4Q5S - chains B and D of the 9 polymer chains in the assembly; structure by X-ray diffraction, 3.00 A resolution.

== Chain B ==
Molecule: DNA-directed RNA polymerase subunit alpha
Organism: Thermus thermophilus
Notes: EC 2.7.7.6
UniProtKB: Q9Z9H6 (RPOA_THETH); numbering as in UniProt (aligned over 1-315)
Amino-acid sequence (315 residues; numbered 1 to 315; the number before each row is that of its first residue):
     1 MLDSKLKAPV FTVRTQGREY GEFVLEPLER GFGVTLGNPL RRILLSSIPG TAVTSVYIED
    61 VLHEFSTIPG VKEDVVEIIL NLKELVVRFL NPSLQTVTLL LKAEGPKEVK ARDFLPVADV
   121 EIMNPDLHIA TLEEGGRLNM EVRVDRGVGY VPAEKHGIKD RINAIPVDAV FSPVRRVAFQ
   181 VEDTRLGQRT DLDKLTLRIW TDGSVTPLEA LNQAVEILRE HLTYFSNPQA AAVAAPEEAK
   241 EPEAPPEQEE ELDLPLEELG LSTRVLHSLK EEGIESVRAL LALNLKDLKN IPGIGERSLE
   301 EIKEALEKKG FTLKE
Not modelled in the structure: 1-6, 229-315

== Chain D ==
Molecule: DNA-directed RNA polymerase subunit beta'
Organism: Thermus thermophilus
Notes: EC 2.7.7.6
UniProtKB: Q8RQE8 (RPOC_THET8); residues 1-1524 here = UniProt positions 1-1524
Amino-acid sequence (1524 residues; numbered 1 to 1524; the number before each row is that of its first residue):
     1 MKKEVRKVRI ALASPEKIRS WSYGEVEKPE TINYRTLKPE RDGLFDERIF GPIKDYECAC
    61 GKYKRQRFEG KVCERCGVEV TKSIVRRYRM GHIELATPAA HIWFVKDVPS KIGTLLDLSA
   121 TELEQVLYFS KYIVLDPKGA ILNGVPVEKR QLLTDEEYRE LRYGKQETYP LPPGVDALVK
   181 DGEEVVKGQE LAPGVVSRLD GVALYRFPRR VRVEYVKKER AGLRLPLAAW VEKEAYKPGE
   241 ILAELPEPYL FRAEEEGVVE LKELEEGAFL VLRREDEPVA TYFLPVGMTP LVVHGEIVEK
   301 GQPLAEAKGL LRMPRQVRAA QVEAEEEGET VYLTLFLEWT EPKDYRVQPH MNVVVPEGAR
   361 VEAGDKIVAA IDPEEEVIAE AEGVVHLHEP ASILVVKARV YPFEDDVEVS TGDRVAPGDV
   421 LADGGKVKSD VYGRVEVDLV RNVVRVVESY DIDARMGAEA IQQLLKELDL EALEKELLEE
   481 MKHPSRARRA KARKRLEVVR AFLDSGNRPE WMILEAVPVL PPDLRPMVQV DGGRFATSDL
   541 NDLYRRLINR NNRLKKLLAQ GAPEIIIRNE KRMLQEAVDA LLDNGRRGAP VTNPGSDRPL
   601 RSLTDILSGK QGRFRQNLLG KRVDYSGRSV IVVGPQLKLH QCGLPKRMAL ELFKPFLLKK
   661 MEEKGIAPNV KAARRMLERQ RDIKDEVWDA LEEVIHGKVV LLNRAPTLHR LGIQAFQPVL
   721 VEGQSIQLHP LVCEAFNADF DGDQMAVHVP LSSFAQAEAR IQMLSAHNLL SPASGEPLAK
   781 PSRDIILGLY YITQVRKEKK GAGLEFATPE EALAAHERGE VALNAPIKVA GRETSVGRLK
   841 YVFANPDEAL LAVAHGIVDL QDVVTVRYMG KRLETSPGRI LFARIVAEAV EDEKVAWELI
   901 QLDVPQEKNS LKDLVYQAFL RLGMEKTARL LDALKYYGFT FSTTSGITIG IDDAVIPEEK
   961 KQYLEEADRK LLQIEQAYEM GFLTDRERYD QILQLWTETT EKVTQAVFKN FEENYPFNPL
  1021 YVMAQSGARG NPQQIRQLCG LRGLMQKPSG ETFEVPVRSS FREGLTVLEY FISSHGARKG
  1081 GADTALRTAD SGYLTRKLVD VTHEIVVREA DCGTTNYISV PLFQPDEVTR SLRLRKRADI
  1141 EAGLYGRVLA REVEVLGVRL EEGRYLSMDD VHLLIKAAEA GEIQEVPVRS PLTCQTRYGV
  1201 CQKCYGYDLS MARPVSIGEA VGIVAAQSIG EPGTQLTMRT FHTGGVAGAA DITQGLPRVI
  1261 ELFEARRPKA KAVISEIDGV VRIEETEEKL SVFVESEGFS KEYKLPKEAR LLVKDGDYVE
  1321 AGQPLTRGAI DPHQLLEAKG PEAVERYLVE EIQKVYRAQG VKLHDKHIEI VVRQMMKYVE
  1381 VTDPGDSRLL EGQVLEKWDV EALNERLIAE GKTPVAWKPL LMGVTKSALS TKSWLSAASF
  1441 QNTTHVLTEA AIAGKKDELI GLKENVILGR LIPAGTGSDF VRFTQVVDQK TLKAIEEARK
  1501 EAVEAKERPA ARRGVKREQP GKQA
Not modelled in the structure: 1-3, 1239-1253, 1503-1524
Bound ions: Zn2+ site 1: Cys58, Cys60, Cys73, Cys76; Mg2+: Asp739, Asp741, Asp743 (shared with 2 residues of chain I); Zn2+ site 2: Cys1112, Cys1194, Cys1201, Cys1204
What the authors report for this chain:
  - conformationally variable residues (order/disorder transition): Arg1239 to Thr1253
  - specificity-determining residues: Arg704 (proposed by the authors, not directly observed)

== Chain B / chain D interface ==
Pairs across the interface (35):
  Leu45(B) with His855(D), hydrogen bond (backbone-side chain)
  His63(B) with Glu810(D), salt bridge
  Phe65(B) with Pro809(D), hydrophobic; Leu839(D)
  Asp74(B) with Arg872(D), salt bridge
  Val76(B) with Val842(D), hydrophobic
  Glu77(B) with Arg867(D), salt bridge; Arg872(D), salt bridge
  Leu80(B) with Val842(D), hydrophobic; Phe843(D); Ala844(D); Arg867(D)
  Asn81(B) with Arg867(D), hydrogen bond
  Lys83(B) with Val842(D), hydrogen bond (side chain-backbone); Glu848(D), salt bridge
  Glu84(B) with Ala844(D); Arg867(D), salt bridge
  Gly149(B) with His855(D)
  Tyr150(B) with Phe843(D); Glu848(D), hydrogen bond; Ala852(D), hydrophobic; His855(D)
  Pro152(B) with Ile857(D), hydrophobic
  Glu154(B) with Lys840(D), salt bridge
  Val170(B) with Glu848(D)
  Arg175(B) with Asn845(D); Asp847(D)
  Arg176(B) with Arg884(D); Glu888(D), salt bridge
  Gln180(B) with Tyr936(D)
  Arg185(B) with Asp689(D), salt bridge; Glu692(D), salt bridge
  Gln188(B) with Asp685(D)
  Thr190(B) with Glu722(D)
  Arg198(B) with Glu888(D), salt bridge
Other interface residues (no listed pair), chain B (24 interface residues in all): Ser46, Gly187
Other interface residues (no listed pair), chain D (26 interface residues in all): Trp688, Leu813, Leu851, Ala854

== In short ==
24 residues of chain B face 26 of chain D across their interface, with 4 hydrogen bonds and 11 salt bridges.
Polar contacts include His63(B)-Glu810(D), Asp74(B)-Arg872(D) and Glu77(B)-Arg867(D). Cys58(D), Cys60(D),
Cys73(D) and Cys76(D) form the Zn2+ site 1. From the paper: the specificity determinant Arg704(D);
conformational variability at Arg1239(D).
Here chain B is DNA-directed RNA polymerase subunit alpha and chain D is DNA-directed RNA polymerase subunit
beta', both from Thermus thermophilus. Entry 4Q5S (Thermus thermophilus RNA polymerase initially transcribing
complex containing 6-mer RNA) was determined by X-ray diffraction together with 4Q4Z from the same study.
